PDB entry 7AHI | electron microscopy, 3.30 A resolution | chains 1A and 1L of the 153 polymer chains in the assembly

# Chain 1A
Protein: Surface presentation of antigens protein SpaP
Organism: Salmonella enterica subsp. enterica serovar Typhimurium str. LT2
Reference sequence: P40700 (SPAP_SALTY); residue numbers follow UniProt; this construct covers 1-224
Chain sequence (224 residues; each row starts with the number of its first residue):
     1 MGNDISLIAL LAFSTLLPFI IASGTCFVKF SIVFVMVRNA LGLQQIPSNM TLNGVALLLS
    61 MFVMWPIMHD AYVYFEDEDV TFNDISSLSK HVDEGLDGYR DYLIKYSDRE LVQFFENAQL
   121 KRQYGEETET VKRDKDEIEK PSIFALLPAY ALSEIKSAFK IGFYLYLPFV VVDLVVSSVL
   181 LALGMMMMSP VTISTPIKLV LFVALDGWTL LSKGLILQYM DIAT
Disordered / not traced: 224
Small-molecule neighbours:
  - 1,2-diacyl-glycerol-3-sn-phosphate (3PH), molecule 1: Ile5, Ala9, Ala12, Phe13, Leu16
  - 1,2-diacyl-glycerol-3-sn-phosphate (3PH), molecule 2: Ser6, Ala9, Leu10, Leu17, Ile20, Ile21, Thr25, Met61, Met64, Met68, Ala71, Tyr72, Phe75, Glu76, Val92, Leu96, Tyr99

# Chain 1L
Protein: Protein PrgJ
Organism: Salmonella enterica subsp. enterica serovar Typhimurium str. LT2
Reference sequence: P41785 (PRGJ_SALTY); residues 1-101 here = UniProt positions 1-101
Chain sequence (101 residues; each row starts with the number of its first residue):
     1 MSIATIVPEN AVIGQAVNIR SMETDIVSLD DRLLQAFSGS AIATAVDKQT ITNRIEDPNL
    61 VTDPKELAIS QEMISDYNLY VSMVSTLTRK GVGAVETLLR S
Disordered / not traced: 1-7
Small-molecule neighbours:
  - 1,2-diacyl-glycerol-3-sn-phosphate (3PH), molecule 1: Leu33, Leu34, Phe37
  - 1,2-diacyl-glycerol-3-sn-phosphate (3PH), molecule 2: Leu33, Ala36, Ser40, Tyr80, Val84, Leu87, Thr88

# Chain 1A / chain 1L interface
Contacting residue pairs - 27 pairs, chain 1A then chain 1L:
  Met1(1A) - Lys48(1L)  hydrogen bond
  Asn3(1A) - Ala41(1L)
  Asn3(1A) - Thr44(1L)
  Asp4(1A) - Lys48(1L)  salt bridge
  Asp4(1A) - Tyr77(1L)  hydrogen bond
  Ile5(1A) - Phe37(1L)  hydrophobic
  Ile5(1A) - Ser40(1L)
  Ile5(1A) - Thr44(1L)
  Ile8(1A) - Thr88(1L)
  Thr15(1A) - Val92(1L)
  Phe19(1A) - Leu99(1L)  hydrophobic
  Ile85(1A) - Gln35(1L)
  Ile85(1A) - Gly39(1L)
  Ile85(1A) - Ile42(1L)  hydrophobic
  Leu88(1A) - Ser38(1L)
  Ser89(1A) - Gln35(1L)  hydrogen bond
  Ser89(1A) - Ser38(1L)  hydrogen bond
  Asp93(1A) - Leu34(1L)
  Gln119(1A) - Ser28(1L)  hydrogen bond
  Gln119(1A) - Leu29(1L)  hydrogen bond (side chain-backbone)
  Leu120(1A) - Ile26(1L)
  Gln123(1A) - Asp25(1L)
  Ser142(1A) - Ser28(1L)  hydrogen bond
  Ser142(1A) - Asp30(1L)
  Ile143(1A) - Asp30(1L)
  Phe144(1A) - Leu29(1L)  hydrophobic
  Phe144(1A) - Asp30(1L)
Interface residues without a listed pair, chain 1A (23 interface residues in all): Gly2, Ser6, Ala9, Ala12, Leu16, Asp84
Interface residues without a listed pair, chain 1L (26 interface residues in all): Val27, Ala45, Val84, Ser85, Val95, Glu96, Arg100

# In short
23 residues of chain 1A and 26 residues of chain 1L are in contact; the contacts include 7 hydrogen bonds and
1 salt bridge. Among the polar pairs are Asp4(1A)-Lys48(1L), Met1(1A)-Lys48(1L) and Asp4(1A)-Tyr77(1L).
1,2-diacyl-glycerol-3-sn-phosphate is bound between chain 1A and chain 1L.
Here chain 1A is Surface presentation of antigens protein SpaP and chain 1L is Protein PrgJ, both from
Salmonella enterica subsp. enterica serovar Typhimurium str. LT2. Entry 7AHI (Substrate-engaged type 3
secretion system needle complex from Salmonella enterica typhimurium - SpaR state 2) was determined by
electron microscopy, deposited together with 7AGX and 7AH9.
